PDB entry 6RE1 | electron microscopy, 3.20 A resolution | chains S and X of the 20 polymer chains in the assembly

== Chain S ==
Molecule: ATP synthase gamma chain, mitochondrial
From: Polytomella sp. Pringsheim 198.80
Reference sequence: Q4LDE7 (Q4LDE7_9CHLO); residue numbers follow UniProt; this construct covers 1-317
Sequence (317 residues; row label = number of the first residue in the row):
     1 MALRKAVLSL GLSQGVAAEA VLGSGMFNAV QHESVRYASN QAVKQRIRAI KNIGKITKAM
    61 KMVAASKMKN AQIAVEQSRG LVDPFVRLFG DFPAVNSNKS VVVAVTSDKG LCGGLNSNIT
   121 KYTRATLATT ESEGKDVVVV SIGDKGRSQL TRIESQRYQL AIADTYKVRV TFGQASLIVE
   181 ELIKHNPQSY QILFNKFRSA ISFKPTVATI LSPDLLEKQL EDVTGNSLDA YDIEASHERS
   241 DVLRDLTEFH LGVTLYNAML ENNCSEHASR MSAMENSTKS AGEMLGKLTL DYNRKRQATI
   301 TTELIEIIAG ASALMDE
Disordered / not traced: 1-38, 316-317

== Chain X ==
Molecule: ATP synthase subunit beta
From: Polytomella sp. Pringsheim 198.80
Notes: EC 7.1.2.2
Reference sequence: A0ZW41 (A0ZW41_9CHLO); residues 1-574 here = UniProt positions 1-574
Sequence (574 residues; numbered 1 to 574; the number before each row is that of its first residue):
     1 MALRYAAGLA KNVVQRQGAS LNIARAFAAE PAPAIDAGYV SQVIGPVVDV RFDGELPSIL
    61 SSLEVEGHSV RLVLEVAQHM GDNTVRCIAM DSTDGLVRGQ KVVDTGSPIK VPVGRGTLGR
   121 IMNVIGEPVD EQGPIDAADI WSIHREAPEF TEQSTEQEIL VTGIKVVDLL APYQRGGKIG
   181 LFGGAGVGKT VLIMELINNV AKAHGGFSVF AGVGERTREG NDLYREMIES GVIKLGAERG
   241 NSKCTLVYGQ MNEPPGARAR VALTGLTVAE YFRDIEGQDV LLFVDNIFRF TQANSEVSAL
   301 LGRIPSAVGY QPTLATDLGG LQERITTTTK GSITSVQAVY VPADDLTDPA PATTFAHLDA
   361 TTVLSRSIAE LGIYPAVDPL DSTSRMLNPN VIGAEHYNVA RGVQKVLQDY KNLQDIIAIL
   421 GMDELSEEDK LTVARARKIQ RFLSQPFQVA EVFTGTPGKY VDLADTISGF QGVLTGKYDD
   481 LPEMAFYMVG DIKEVKEKAD KMAKDIASRK EADNKKVSEE LKDIPSLDKL VSEIKEVVIE
   541 EDDGLEEDFK AEALSSETVV LNEEGKSVPL PKKN
Disordered / not traced: 1-36
Construct notes: conflict Ala350 (Gly in A0ZW41), Leu387 (Arg in A0ZW41)

== How chain S and chain X interact ==
Contacting residue pairs (18):
  Lys61(S) - Ile419(X)
  Met68(S) - Leu420(X)  hydrophobic
  Asn293(S) - Asp345(X)
  Arg296(S) - Asp345(X)  salt bridge
  Arg296(S) - Asp348(X)  salt bridge
  Gln297(S) - Val308(X)
  Gln297(S) - Asp345(X)  hydrogen bond
  Gln297(S) - Thr347(X)  hydrogen bond
  Gln297(S) - Asp348(X)
  Gln297(S) - Pro349(X)
  Ile300(S) - Val308(X)
  Thr301(S) - Ala307(X)
  Thr301(S) - Val308(X)  hydrogen bond (side chain-backbone)
  Leu304(S) - Pro305(X)  hydrophobic
  Leu304(S) - Ser306(X)
  Leu304(S) - Gly309(X)
  Ile308(S) - Ile304(X)  hydrophobic
  Ile308(S) - Pro305(X)
Also at the interface, not in a pair above, chain S (12 interface residues in all): Ala65, Lys69, Met271
Also at the interface, not in a pair above, chain X (14 interface residues in all): Pro342, Ala343

== In short ==
Chain S and chain X form an interface of 12 and 14 residues respectively, with 3 hydrogen bonds and 2 salt
bridges. Among the polar pairs are Arg296(S)-Asp345(X), Arg296(S)-Asp348(X) and Gln297(S)-Asp345(X).
Chain S is ATP synthase gamma chain, mitochondrial and chain X is ATP synthase subunit beta, both from
Polytomella sp. Pringsheim 198.80; the structure, Cryo-EM structure of Polytomella F-ATP synthase, Rotary
substate 2A, focussed refinement of F1 head and rotor, was determined by electron microscopy together with
6RD4, 6RD5, 6RD6, 6RD7, 6RD8, 6RD9 and 46 further entries from the same study.
